Entry 8DNT (X-ray diffraction, 3.18 A resolution); this record covers chains D and E of the 5 polymer chains in the assembly.

Chain D:
Protein: Nucleoprotein
Notes: fragment: LLL peptide from nucleocapsid protein 222-230
Reference sequence: P0DTC9 (NCAP_SARS2); residues 1-9 here correspond to UniProt positions 222-230 (UniProt number = residue number + 221)
Sequence (9 residues; numbered 1 to 9; the number before each row is that of its first residue):
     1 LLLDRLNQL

Chain E:
Protein: MHC class I antigen alpha chain
Source organism: Homo sapiens
Notes: fragment: Human Leukocyte Antigen HLA-A*02:01
Reference sequence: U5YKE0 (U5YKE0_HUMAN); residues 1-275 here correspond to UniProt positions 25-299 (UniProt number = residue number + 24)
Sequence (279 residues; each row starts with the number of its first residue; numbering starts at 0):
     0 MGSHSMRYFF TSVSRPGRGE PRFIAVGYVD DTQFVRFDSD AASQRMEPRA PWIEQEGPEY
    60 WDGETRKVKA HSQTHRVDLG TLRGYYNQSE AGSHTVQRMY GCDVGSDWRF LRGYHQYAYD
   120 GKDYIALKED LRSWTAADMA AQTTKHKWEA AHVAEQLRAY LEGTCVEWLR RYLENGKETL
   180 QRTDAPKTHM THHAVSDHEA TLRCWALSFY PAEITLTWQR DGEDQTQDTE LVETRPAGDG
   240 TFQKWAAVVV PSGQEQRYTC HVQHEGLPKP LTLRWEGGG
Disordered / not traced: 0, 276-278
Disulfides: Cys-101/Cys-164, Cys-203/Cys-259
Differences from the reference sequence: initiating methionine (0); expression tag (276-278)

Interface between chain D and chain E:
Contacting residue pairs (44):
  Leu-1(D) with Met-5(E); Tyr-7(E), hydrogen bond (backbone-side chain); Tyr-59(E); Tyr-159(E), hydrogen bond (backbone-side chain); Thr-163(E); Trp-167(E); Tyr-171(E), hydrogen bond (backbone-side chain)
  Leu-2(D) with Tyr-7(E), hydrophobic; Phe-9(E), hydrophobic; Met-45(E), hydrophobic; Glu-63(E), hydrogen bond (backbone-side chain); Lys-66(E), hydrogen bond (backbone-side chain); Tyr-99(E); Tyr-159(E)
  Leu-3(D) with Lys-66(E); His-70(E), hydrogen bond (backbone-side chain); Arg-97(E); Tyr-99(E); Gln-155(E); Leu-156(E), hydrophobic; Tyr-159(E), hydrophobic
  Arg-5(D) with Gln-155(E), hydrogen bond; Tyr-159(E)
  Leu-6(D) with Ala-69(E); His-70(E); Thr-73(E); Arg-97(E)
  Asn-7(D) with Tyr-116(E); Trp-147(E); Val-152(E); Gln-155(E)
  Gln-8(D) with Thr-73(E); Val-76(E); Asp-77(E); Trp-147(E)
  Leu-9(D) with Asp-77(E); Thr-80(E); Leu-81(E), hydrophobic; Tyr-84(E); Tyr-116(E), hydrophobic; Tyr-123(E), hydrophobic; Thr-143(E), hydrogen bond (backbone-side chain); Lys-146(E), hydrogen bond (backbone-side chain); Trp-147(E), hydrophobic
Also at the interface, not in a pair above, chain D (9 interface residues in all): Asp-4
Also at the interface, not in a pair above, chain E (32 interface residues in all): Val-67, Gln-72, His-114

In short:
Chain D and chain E form an interface of 9 and 32 residues respectively, with 9 hydrogen bonds. Among the
polar pairs are Leu-1(D)/Tyr-7(E), Leu-1(D)/Tyr-159(E) and Leu-1(D)/Tyr-171(E).
Here chain D is Nucleoprotein and chain E is MHC class I antigen alpha chain (Homo sapiens). Entry 8DNT
(SARS-CoV-2 specific T cell receptor) was determined by X-ray diffraction.
